PDB entry 3OD8 | X-ray diffraction, 2.40 A resolution | chains A and J of the 4 polymer chains in the assembly

[Chain A]
Protein: Poly [ADP-ribose] polymerase 1
From: Homo sapiens
Notes: EC 2.4.2.30; fragment: PARP-1 zinc finger 1, Zn1
UniProt: P09874 (PARP1_HUMAN); residue numbers follow UniProt; this construct covers 2-96
Amino-acid sequence (116 residues; each row starts with the number of its first residue; numbers below 1 keep their minus sign (Mse-19 is residue -19)):
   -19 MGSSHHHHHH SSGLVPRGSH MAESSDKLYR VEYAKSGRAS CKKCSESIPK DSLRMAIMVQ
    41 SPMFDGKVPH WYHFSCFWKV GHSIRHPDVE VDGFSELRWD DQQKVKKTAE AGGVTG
Disordered / not traced: -19 to 4, 92-96
Sequence notes: expression tag (-19 to 1)
Modified residues: Mse-19, Mse1 (selenomethionine); Mse35, Mse38, Mse43 (selenomethionine; parent Met)
Bound ions: Zn2+: Cys21, Cys24, His53, Cys56
Swiss-Prot annotation at these positions:
  - zinc finger: Tyr9 to Gly93 (PARP-type 1)
  - binding site (Zn(2+)): Cys21, Cys24, His53, Cys56
  - modified residue: Ala2 (N-acetylalanine), Ser41 (Phosphoserine)
  - mutagenesis: Arg18 (R18A: Abolished DNA-binding), Ser25 (S25A: Does not affect translocation into the cytosol), Arg34 (R34A: Abolished DNA-binding; R34E: Abolished binding to DNA strand breaks), Gln40 (Q40A: Does not affect DNA-binding), Ser41 (S41A: No effect), Pro42 (P42G: No effect), Mse43 (M43A: No effect; M43D: Strongly decreased homodimerization), Phe44 to Val48 (Abolished DNA-binding), Phe44 (F44A: Abolished DNA-binding; F44D: Strongly decreased homodimerization), Asp45 (D45A: Does not affect DNA-binding. Decreased poly-ADP-ribosyltransferase activity)
From the paper describing this entry:
  - conformationally variable residues (loop rearrangement): Asp45
  - binding site for the 10-nt DNA strand: Lys15 to Lys22, Arg34, Phe44, Val48
  - mutagenesis - R18A, R34A, F44A, F44A/V48A: abolished binding to the 10-nt DNA strand
  - mutagenesis - V48A (KD of 10 mum): decreased binding to the 10-nt DNA strand
  - mutagenesis - Q40A, D45A: unchanged binding to the 10-nt DNA strand
  - mutagenesis - S41A, P42G, M43A: unchanged catalytic activity
  - mutagenesis - F44A, F44A/V48A, D45A, V48A: decreased catalytic activity on DNA
  - mutagenesis - Q40A: decreased catalytic activity
  - post-translational modification sites: Ser41 (citing earlier work)
  - mutagenesis - R18A, R34A, F44A, F44A/V48A: abolished binding to DNA
  - mutagenesis - Q40A, D45A: unchanged binding to DNA

[Chain J]
Molecule: 10-nt DNA strand
Sequence (10 nucleotides; row label = number of the first residue in the row):
     1 CCCAAGCGGC

[How chain A and chain J interact]
Residue-residue contacts (13):
  Ser16(A) - DG8(J)  phosphate contact
  Ser16(A) - DG9(J)  hydrogen bond to the phosphate
  Arg18(A) - DA5(J)  sugar contact
  Arg18(A) - DG8(J)  sugar contact
  Arg18(A) - DG9(J)  sugar contact
  Ala19(A) - DG9(J)  phosphate contact
  Ala19(A) - DC10(J)  phosphate contact
  Ser20(A) - DC10(J)  hydrogen bond to the phosphate
  Lys22(A) - DC10(J)  phosphate contact
  Arg34(A) - DG9(J)  salt bridge to the phosphate
  Phe44(A) - DC1(J)  stacking on the base
  Val48(A) - DC10(J)  base contact
  Trp51(A) - DC10(J)  phosphate contact
Other interface residues (no listed pair), chain A (12 interface residues in all): Lys15, Mse43, Pro49
Other interface residues (no listed pair), chain J (6 interface residues in all): DG6

[Overview]
12 residues of chain A face 6 of chain J across their interface, with 2 hydrogen bonds, 1 salt bridge and 1
aromatic stacking contact. Among the polar pairs are Ser16(A)-DG9(J), Ser20(A)-DC10(J) and Arg34(A)-DG9(J).
From the paper: a binding site for the 10-nt DNA strand at Lys15(A), Arg34(A) and Phe44(A) among others; R18A,
R34A and F44A of chain A, among others, abolish binding to the 10-nt DNA strand; 10 substitutions were tested
in all.
Here chain A is Poly [ADP-ribose] polymerase 1 (Homo sapiens) and chain J is a 10-nt DNA strand. Entry 3OD8
(Human PARP-1 zinc finger 1 (Zn1) bound to DNA) was determined by X-ray diffraction (same publication as 3ODA,
3ODC and 3ODE).
